PDB entry 1SR7 | X-ray diffraction, 1.46 A resolution | chains A and B

Chain A (and B):
Name: Progesterone receptor
Source organism: Homo sapiens
Notes: fragment: Ligand binding domain; chain B of this document is another copy of the same molecule, construct and numbering; everything in this record applies to it too
Reference sequence: P06401 (PRGR_HUMAN); residues 676-933 here = UniProt positions 676-933
Amino-acid sequence (259 residues; numbered 675 to 933; the number before each row is that of its first residue):
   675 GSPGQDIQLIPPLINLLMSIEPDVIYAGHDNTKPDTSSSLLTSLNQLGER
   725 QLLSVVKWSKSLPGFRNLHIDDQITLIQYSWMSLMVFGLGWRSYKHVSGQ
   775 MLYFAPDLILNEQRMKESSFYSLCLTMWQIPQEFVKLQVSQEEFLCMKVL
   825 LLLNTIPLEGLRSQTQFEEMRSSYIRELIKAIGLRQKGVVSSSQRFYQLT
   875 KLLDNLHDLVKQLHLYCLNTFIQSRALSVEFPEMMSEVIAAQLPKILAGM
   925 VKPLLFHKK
Disordered / not traced: 675-681, 706-707, 933 (chain B: 675-682, 932-933)
Construct notes: cloning artifact (675)
Small-molecule neighbours: mometasone furoate (MOF): Leu715, Leu718, Asn719, Leu721, Gly722, Gln725, Trp755, Met756, Met759, Val760, Leu763, Arg766, Phe778, Phe794, Leu797, Cys798, Met801, Leu887, Tyr890, Cys891, Thr894, Val903, Phe905, Met909
Swiss-Prot annotation at these positions:
  - binding site (progesterone): Arg766
  - modified residue: Ser676 (Phosphoserine)

Interface between chain A and chain B:
Residue-residue contacts (19):
  Lys885(A) - Ala922(B)  hydrogen bond (side chain-backbone)
  Leu889(A) - Pro918(B)
  Leu889(A) - Lys919(B)
  Leu889(A) - Met924(B)  hydrophobic
  Asn893(A) - Ala914(B)
  Asn893(A) - Pro918(B)
  Ile896(A) - Phe895(B)
  Ile896(A) - Ile896(B)  hydrophobic
  Ile896(A) - Ala914(B)  hydrophobic
  Ile896(A) - Pro918(B)  hydrophobic
  Gln897(A) - Ala914(B)
  Ala914(A) - Ile896(B)  hydrophobic
  Pro918(A) - Leu889(B)
  Pro918(A) - Asn893(B)
  Pro918(A) - Ile896(B)  hydrophobic
  Leu921(A) - Leu921(B)
  Leu921(A) - Ala922(B)
  Ala922(A) - Lys885(B)  hydrogen bond (backbone-side chain)
  Ala922(A) - Leu921(B)
Other interface residues (no listed pair), chain A (13 interface residues in all): Leu892, Phe895, Lys919, Met924
Other interface residues (no listed pair), chain B (13 interface residues in all): Leu892, Ile913

In short:
The chain A/chain B interface involves 13 residues from each chain, with 2 hydrogen bonds. Its one
hydrogen-bonded contact is Lys885(A)-Ala922(B). Chain A binds mometasone furoate. Curated annotation (UniProt)
lists progesterone-binding residue Arg766(A) on chain A.
Both chains are Progesterone receptor (Homo sapiens). Entry 1SR7 (Progesterone Receptor Hormone Binding Domain
with Bound Mometasone Furoate) was determined by X-ray diffraction together with 1SQN from the same study.
